Entry 7XYF (electron microscopy, 3.80 A resolution); this record covers chains G and J of the 11 polymer chains in the assembly.

Chain G:
Name: Histone H2A
From: Drosophila melanogaster
Reference sequence: P84051 (H2A_DROME); residues 14-119 here = UniProt positions 14-119
Amino-acid sequence (106 residues; each row starts with the number of its first residue):
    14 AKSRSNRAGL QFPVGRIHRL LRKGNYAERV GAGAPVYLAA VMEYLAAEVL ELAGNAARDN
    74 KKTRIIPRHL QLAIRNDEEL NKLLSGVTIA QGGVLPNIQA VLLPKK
Disordered / not traced: 119
UniProt features mapped onto this chain:
  - modified residue: Lys-36 (N6-succinyllysine), Gln-104 (N5-methylglutamine)
  - cross-link: Lys-119 (Glycyl lysine isopeptide (Lys-Gly) (interchain with G-Cter in ubiquitin))

Chain J:
Molecule: 146-nt DNA strand
Sequence (146 nucleotides; each row starts with the number of its first residue):
     1 ACAGGATGTA TATATCTGAC ACGTGCCTGG AGACTAGGGA GTAATCCCCT TGGCGGTTAA
    61 AACGCGGGGG ACAGCGCGTA CGTGCGTTTA AGCGGTGCTA GAGCTGTCTA CGACCAATTG
   121 AGCGGCCTCG GCACCGGGAT TCTCCA

How chain G and chain J interact:
Contacting residue pairs - 12 pairs, chain G then chain J:
  Ala-14(G) / DG32(J)  phosphate contact
  Lys-15(G) / DA31(J)  phosphate contact
  Lys-15(G) / DG32(J)  hydrogen bond to the phosphate
  Arg-17(G) / DA31(J)  salt bridge to the phosphate
  Arg-20(G) / DG32(J)  salt bridge to the phosphate
  Gly-28(G) / DG30(J)  phosphate contact
  Gly-28(G) / DA31(J)  phosphate contact
  Arg-29(G) / DG30(J)  phosphate contact
  Arg-32(G) / DG30(J)  salt bridge to the phosphate
  Arg-42(G) / DG39(J)  sugar contact
  Lys-74(G) / DT11(J)  salt bridge to the phosphate
  Arg-77(G) / DC20(J)  sugar contact
Also at the interface, not in a pair above, chain G (11 interface residues in all): Ser-16
Also at the interface, not in a pair above, chain J (8 interface residues in all): DA21, DG29

Overview:
The interface between chain G and chain J involves 11 residues on one side and 8 on the other; the contacts
include 1 hydrogen bond and 4 salt bridges. Polar contacts include Lys-15(G)/DG32(J), Arg-17(G)/DA31(J) and
Arg-20(G)/DG32(J).
Chain G is Histone H2A (Drosophila melanogaster) and chain J is a 146-nt DNA strand; the structure, Cryo-EM
structure of Fft3-nucleosome complex with Fft3 bound to SHL+2 position of the nucleosome, was determined by
electron microscopy.
